Entry 3KBK (X-ray diffraction, 1.90 A resolution); this record covers chain A.

== Chain A ==
Name: Epi-isozizaene synthase
Source organism: Streptomyces coelicolor
Notes: EC 4.2.3.37
Reference sequence: Q9K499 (CYC1_STRCO); numbering as in UniProt (aligned over 2-361)
Sequence (382 residues; numbered -20 to 361; the number before each row is that of its first residue; numbers below 1 keep their minus sign (Met-20 is residue -20)):
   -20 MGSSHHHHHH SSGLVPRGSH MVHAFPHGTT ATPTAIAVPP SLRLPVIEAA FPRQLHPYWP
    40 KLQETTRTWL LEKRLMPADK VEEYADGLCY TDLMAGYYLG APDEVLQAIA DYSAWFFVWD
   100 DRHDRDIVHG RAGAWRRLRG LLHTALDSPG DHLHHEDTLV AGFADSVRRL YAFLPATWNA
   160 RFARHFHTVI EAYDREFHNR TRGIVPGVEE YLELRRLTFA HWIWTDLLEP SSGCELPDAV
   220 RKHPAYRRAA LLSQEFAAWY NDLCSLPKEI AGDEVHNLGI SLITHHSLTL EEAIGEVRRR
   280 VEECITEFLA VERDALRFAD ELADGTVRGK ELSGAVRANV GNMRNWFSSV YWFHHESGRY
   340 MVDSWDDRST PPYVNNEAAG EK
Disordered / not traced: -20 to 16, 187, 251-267, 340-361
Sequence notes: expression tag (-20 to 1)
Ion coordination: Hg2+ site 1 near Cys68 (its only coordinating residue here); Na+ near His200 (its only coordinating residue here); Hg2+ site 2: Cys213, Arg307; Hg2+ site 3: Glu234, Arg279, Cys283; Hg2+ site 4 near Cys243 (its only coordinating residue here)
From the paper describing this entry:
  - Hg2+ coordination: Cys68, Cys213, Cys243, Cys283
  - conformationally variable residues (helix shift): Arg194
  - contacts within the chain: Glu175-Arg194 (salt bridge), Asp103-Arg195 (salt bridge)
  - catalytic residues: Phe95, Phe96, Phe198 (proposed by the authors, not directly observed)
  - mutagenesis - F96A, F198A, W203F: decreased catalytic activity
  - specificity-determining residues: Phe198
  - mutagenesis - F198A: abolished catalytic activity on epi-isozizaene

== Summary ==
Cys213 and Arg307 coordinate Hg2+ site 2. Glu234, Arg279 and Cys283 form the Hg2+ site 3. The paper reports
catalytic residues Phe95, Phe96 and Phe198; F96A, F198A and W203F reduce catalytic activity.
Chain A is Epi-isozizaene synthase (Streptomyces coelicolor); the structure, Epi-isozizaene synthase complexed
with Hg, was determined by X-ray diffraction, deposited together with 3KB9, 3LG5 and 3LGK.
